PDB entry 4XB6 | X-ray diffraction, 1.70 A resolution | chains C and E of the 8 polymer chains in the assembly

# Chain C
Name: Alpha-D-ribose 1-methylphosphonate 5-triphosphate synthase subunit PhnI
Source organism: Escherichia coli str. K-12 substr. MG1655
Notes: EC 2.7.8.37
UniProtKB: P16687 (PHNI_ECOLI); residues 1-354 here = UniProt positions 1-354
Chain sequence (354 residues; row label = number of the first residue in the row):
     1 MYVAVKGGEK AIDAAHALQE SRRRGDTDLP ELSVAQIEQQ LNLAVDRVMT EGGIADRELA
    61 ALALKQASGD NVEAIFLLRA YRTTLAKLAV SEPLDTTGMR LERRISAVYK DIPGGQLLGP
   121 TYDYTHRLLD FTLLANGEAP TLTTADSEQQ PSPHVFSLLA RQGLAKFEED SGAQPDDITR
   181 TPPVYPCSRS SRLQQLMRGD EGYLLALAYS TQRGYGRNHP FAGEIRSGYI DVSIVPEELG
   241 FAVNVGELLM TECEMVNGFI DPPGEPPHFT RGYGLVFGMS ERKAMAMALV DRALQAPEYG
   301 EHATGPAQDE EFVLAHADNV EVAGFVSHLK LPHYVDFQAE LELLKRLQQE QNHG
Not modelled in the structure: 354
Construct notes: engineered mutation Val322 (Ala in P16687)
UniProt features mapped onto this chain:
  - natural variant: Gly264 (G264D: In strain: B), Gln351 (Q351K: In strain: B)
Metal / ion sites: Zn2+: His328, His333
What the authors report for this chain:
  - Zn2+ coordination: His328, His333
  - mutagenesis - H328A/H333A, H333A: abolished growth in response to phosphonate

# Chain E
Name: Alpha-D-ribose 1-methylphosphonate 5-triphosphate synthase subunit PhnG
Source organism: Escherichia coli str. K-12 substr. MG1655
Notes: EC 2.7.8.37
UniProtKB: P16685 (PHNG_ECOLI); residues 1-150 here = UniProt positions 1-150
Chain sequence (150 residues; numbered 1 to 150; the number before each row is that of its first residue):
     1 MHADTATRQH WMSVLAHSQP AELAARLNAL NITADYEVIR AAETGLVQIQ ARMGGTGERF
    61 FAGDATLTRA AVRLTDGTLG YSWVQGRDKQ HAERCALIDA LMQQSRHFQN LSETLIAPLD
   121 ADRMARIAAR QAEVNASRVD FFTMVRGDNA
Not modelled in the structure: 1
UniProt features mapped onto this chain:
  - natural variant: Gln85 (Q85L: In strain: B)

# Chain C / chain E interface
Contacting residue pairs (25; chain C residue first):
  Met1(C) - Thr143(E)
  Met1(C) - Met144(E)
  Met1(C) - Val145(E)  hydrogen bond (backbone-backbone)
  Met1(C) - Asp148(E)
  Tyr2(C) - Phe142(E)  hydrophobic
  Tyr2(C) - Thr143(E)
  Tyr2(C) - Met144(E)
  Val3(C) - Phe142(E)
  Val3(C) - Thr143(E)  hydrogen bond (backbone-backbone)
  Val3(C) - Val145(E)  hydrophobic
  Ala4(C) - Phe141(E)
  Ala4(C) - Phe142(E)  hydrophobic
  Val5(C) - Asp140(E)
  Val5(C) - Phe141(E)  hydrogen bond (backbone-backbone)
  Val5(C) - Thr143(E)
  Gly7(C) - Asp140(E)
  Lys10(C) - Asp140(E)  salt bridge
  Ala11(C) - Ser137(E)
  Ala11(C) - Arg138(E)
  Ala11(C) - Val139(E)  hydrophobic
  Ala14(C) - Ala136(E)
  Ala14(C) - Ser137(E)
  Leu18(C) - Arg130(E)
  Leu18(C) - Glu133(E)
  Leu18(C) - Ser137(E)
Also at the interface, not in a pair above, chain C (14 interface residues in all): Lys6, Gly8, Ala15, Phe131
Also at the interface, not in a pair above, chain E (15 interface residues in all): Arg87, Val134

# Summary
The interface between chain C and chain E involves 14 residues on one side and 15 on the other, with 3
hydrogen bonds and 1 salt bridge. Among the polar pairs are Lys10(C)-Asp140(E), Met1(C)-Val145(E) and
Val3(C)-Thr143(E). The paper reports that H328A/H333A and H333A of chain C abolish growth in response to
phosphonate; Zn2+ coordination by His328(C) and His333(C).
Here chain C is Alpha-D-ribose 1-methylphosphonate 5-triphosphate synthase subunit PhnI and chain E is
Alpha-D-ribose 1-methylphosphonate 5-triphosphate synthase subunit PhnG, both from Escherichia coli str. K-12
substr. MG1655. Entry 4XB6 (Structure of the E. coli C-P lyase core complex) was determined by X-ray
diffraction.
